PDB entry 5TRK | X-ray diffraction, 2.06 A resolution | chain A

Chain A:
Protein: Genome polyprotein
Source organism: Hepatitis C virus
Notes: EC 2.7.7.48
UniProtKB: Q9WMX2 (POLG_HCVCO); residues 1-573 here correspond to UniProt positions 2420-2992 (UniProt number = residue number + 2419)
Amino-acid sequence (574 residues; numbered 0 to 573; the number before each row is that of its first residue; numbering starts at 0):
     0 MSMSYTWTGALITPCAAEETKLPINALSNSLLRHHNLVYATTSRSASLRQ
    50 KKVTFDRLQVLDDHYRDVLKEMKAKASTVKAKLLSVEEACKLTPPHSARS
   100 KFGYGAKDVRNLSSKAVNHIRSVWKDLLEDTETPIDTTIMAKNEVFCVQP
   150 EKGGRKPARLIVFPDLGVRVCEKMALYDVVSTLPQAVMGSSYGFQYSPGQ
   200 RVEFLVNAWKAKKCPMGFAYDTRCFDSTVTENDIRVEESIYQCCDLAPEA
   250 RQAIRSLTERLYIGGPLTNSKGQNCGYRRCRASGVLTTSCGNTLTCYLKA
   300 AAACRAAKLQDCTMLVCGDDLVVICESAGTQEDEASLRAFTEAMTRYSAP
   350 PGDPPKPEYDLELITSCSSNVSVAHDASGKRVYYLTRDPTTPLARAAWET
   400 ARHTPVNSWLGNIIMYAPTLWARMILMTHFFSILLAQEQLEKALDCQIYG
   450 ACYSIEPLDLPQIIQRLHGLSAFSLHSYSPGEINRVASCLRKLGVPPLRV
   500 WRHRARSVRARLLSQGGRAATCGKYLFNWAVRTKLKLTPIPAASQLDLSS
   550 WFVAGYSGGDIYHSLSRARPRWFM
Unresolved in the structure: 0, 15-36
Sequence notes: initiating methionine (0)
Swiss-Prot annotation at these positions:
  - binding site (Mg(2+)): Asp-220, Asp-318, Asp-319
  - modified residue (Phosphoserine): Ser-29, Ser-42
Small-molecule neighbours:
  - 23E ((2E)-3-(4-{[(1-{[(13-cyclohexyl-6-oxo-6,7-dihydro-5H-indolo[1,2-d][1,4]benzodiazepin-10-yl)carbonyl]amino}cyclopentyl)carbonyl]amino}phenyl)prop-2-enoic acid): Leu-392, Ala-393, Ala-395, Ala-396, Thr-399, Ile-424, Leu-425, His-428, Phe-429, Leu-492, Gly-493, Val-494, Pro-495, Pro-496, Arg-498, Val-499, Trp-500, Arg-503
  - 7HH (N-{3-[(benzenecarbonyl)amino]-4-[(4-chlorophenyl)methoxy]benzene-1-carbonyl}glycine): Phe-193, Pro-197, Arg-200, Thr-287, Ser-288, Asn-291, Cys-316, Gly-317, Cys-366, Ser-368, Leu-384, Gly-410, Asn-411, Met-414, Tyr-415, Gln-446, Ile-447, Tyr-448, Gly-449, Ser-556

In short:
Chain A binds compound 23E and compound 7HH. Curated annotation (UniProt) lists 3 Mg2+-binding residues.
Chain A is Genome polyprotein (Hepatitis C virus); the structure, CRYSTAL STRUCTURE OF THE HEPATITIS C VIRUS
NS5B RNA- DEPENDENT RNA POLYMERASE IN COMPLEX WITH
N-{3-[(benzenecarbonyl)amino]-4-[(4-chlorophenyl)methoxy]benzene-1-carbonyl}glycine, was determined by X-ray
diffraction (same publication as 5TRH, 5TRI and 5TRJ).
